2WPD - chains G and H of the 19 polymer chains in the assembly; structure by X-ray diffraction, 3.43 A resolution.

Chain G:
Name: ATP synthase subunit gamma, mitochondrial
From: Saccharomyces cerevisiae
Reference sequence: P38077 (ATPG_YEAST); residues 1-278 here correspond to UniProt positions 34-311 (UniProt number = residue number + 33)
Amino-acid sequence (278 residues; row label = number of the first residue in the row):
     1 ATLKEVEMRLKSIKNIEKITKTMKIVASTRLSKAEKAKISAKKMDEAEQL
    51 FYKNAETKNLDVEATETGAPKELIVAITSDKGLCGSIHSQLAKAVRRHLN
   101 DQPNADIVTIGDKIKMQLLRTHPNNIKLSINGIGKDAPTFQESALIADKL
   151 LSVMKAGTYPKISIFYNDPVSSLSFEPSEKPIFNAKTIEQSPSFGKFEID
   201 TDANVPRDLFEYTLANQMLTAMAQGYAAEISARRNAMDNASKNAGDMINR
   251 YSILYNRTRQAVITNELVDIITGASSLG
Disordered / not traced: 62-70

Chain H:
Name: ATP synthase subunit delta, mitochondrial
From: Saccharomyces cerevisiae
Reference sequence: Q12165 (ATPD_YEAST); residues 1-138 here correspond to UniProt positions 23-160 (UniProt number = residue number + 22)
Amino-acid sequence (138 residues; each row starts with the number of its first residue):
     1 AEAAAASSGLKLQFALPHETLYSGSEVTQVNLPAKSGRIGVLANHVPTVE
    51 QLLPGVVEVMEGSNSKKFFISGGFATVQPDSQLCVTAIEAFPLESFSQEN
   101 IKNLLAEAKKNVSSSDAREAAEAAIQVEVLENLQSVLK
Disordered / not traced: 1-6

Interface between chain G and chain H:
Residue-residue contacts - 36 pairs, chain G then chain H:
  S40(G) - L16(H)
  S40(G) - H18(H)  hydrogen bond (side chain-backbone)
  S40(G) - E19(H)
  K43(G) - T20(H)
  M44(G) - A15(H)  hydrophobic
  M44(G) - L16(H)
  M44(G) - P17(H)
  A47(G) - C84(H)
  A47(G) - T86(H)
  L50(G) - Q13(H)
  L50(G) - Q78(H)  hydrogen bond (backbone-side chain)
  L50(G) - C84(H)  hydrophobic
  F51(G) - V49(H)  hydrophobic
  F51(G) - T76(H)
  F51(G) - Q78(H)
  N54(G) - Q78(H)
  N54(G) - D80(H)
  F140(G) - P17(H)  hydrophobic
  F140(G) - I88(H)  hydrophobic
  K196(G) - P47(H)
  F197(G) - P47(H)
  F197(G) - V49(H)  hydrophobic
  F197(G) - V77(H)
  F197(G) - Q78(H)
  F197(G) - P79(H)
  E198(G) - P47(H)  hydrogen bond (backbone-backbone)
  E198(G) - T48(H)  hydrogen bond
  E198(G) - V49(H)  hydrogen bond (backbone-backbone)
  A203(G) - K35(H)
  A203(G) - Q51(H)
  D208(G) - Q51(H)
  D208(G) - F74(H)
  L209(G) - F74(H)  hydrophobic
  Y212(G) - F74(H)  hydrophobic
  Y212(G) - T86(H)
  L219(G) - P17(H)  hydrophobic
Interface residues without a listed pair, chain G (21 interface residues in all): E48, I199, D200, N204, V205
Interface residues without a listed pair, chain H (26 interface residues in all): S36, E50, G73, Q82, A87

Overview:
Chain G and chain H form an interface of 21 and 26 residues respectively; the contacts include 5 hydrogen
bonds. Among the polar pairs are S40(G)-H18(H), L50(G)-Q78(H) and E198(G)-T48(H).
Here chain G is ATP synthase subunit gamma, mitochondrial and chain H is ATP synthase subunit delta,
mitochondrial, both from Saccharomyces cerevisiae. Entry 2WPD (The Mg.ADP inhibited state of the yeast F1c10
ATP synthase) was determined by X-ray diffraction.
